Entry 5NQQ (X-ray diffraction, 1.87 A resolution); this record covers chains A and D of the 4 polymer chains in the assembly.

Chain A (and D):
Protein: L-lactate dehydrogenase A chain
From: Oryctolagus cuniculus
Notes: EC 1.1.1.27; chain D of this document is another copy of the same molecule, construct and numbering; everything in this record applies to it too
UniProtKB: P13491 (LDHA_RABIT); residues 0-331 here correspond to UniProt positions 1-332 (UniProt number = residue number + 1)
Chain sequence (332 residues; numbered 0 to 331; the number before each row is that of its first residue; numbering starts at 0):
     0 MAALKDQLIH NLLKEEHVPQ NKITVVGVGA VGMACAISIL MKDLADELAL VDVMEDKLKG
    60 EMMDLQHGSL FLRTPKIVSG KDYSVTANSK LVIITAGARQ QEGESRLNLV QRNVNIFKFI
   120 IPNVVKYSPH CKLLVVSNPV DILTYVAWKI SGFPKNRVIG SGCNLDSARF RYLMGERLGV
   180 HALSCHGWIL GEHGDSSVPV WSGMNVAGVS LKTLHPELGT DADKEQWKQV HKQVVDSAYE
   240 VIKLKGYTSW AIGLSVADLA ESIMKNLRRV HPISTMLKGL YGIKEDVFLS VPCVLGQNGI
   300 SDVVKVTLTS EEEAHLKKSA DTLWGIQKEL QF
Not modelled in the structure: 0
Construct notes: engineered mutation S248 (Thr249 in P13491)
Ligand contacts: NADH (NAI; 1,4-dihydronicotinamide adenine dinucleotide): V25, G26, V27, G28, A29, V30, G31, D51, V52, M53, Y82, T94, A95, G96, R98, I115, F118, I119, V135, S136, N137, V139, S160, H192, T247, I251
Curated features (UniProtKB/Swiss-Prot):
  - active site: H192 (Proton acceptor)
  - binding site (NAD(+)): R98, N137
  - binding site (substrate): R105, N137, R168, T247
  - modified residue: A1 (N-acetylalanine), K4 (N6-acetyllysine), K13 (N6-acetyllysine), K56 (N6-acetyllysine), K80 (N6-acetyllysine), K117 (N6-acetyllysine), K125 (N6-acetyllysine), K223 (N6-acetyllysine), K231 (N6-acetyllysine), Y238 (Phosphotyrosine), K242 (N6-acetyllysine), T308 (Phosphothreonine), S309 (Phosphoserine), K317 (N6-acetyllysine), T321 (Phosphothreonine)
  - cross-link: K56 (Glycyl lysine isopeptide (Lys-Gly) (interchain with G-Cter in SUMO2))
From the paper describing this entry:
  - binding site for oxaloacetate ion: R105, N137, R168, H192, T247
  - binding site for sulfate ion: R170, H185

Interface between chain A and chain D:
Contacting residue pairs (68; chain A residue first):
  D5(A) - K304(D)  hydrogen bond (backbone-side chain)
  Q6(A) - K304(D)  hydrogen bond (backbone-side chain)
  L7(A) - V303(D)
  L7(A) - K304(D)  hydrogen bond (backbone-backbone)
  I8(A) - D301(D)
  I8(A) - V302(D)
  I8(A) - K304(D)
  H9(A) - L279(D)
  H9(A) - D301(D)
  H9(A) - V302(D)  hydrogen bond (backbone-backbone)
  H9(A) - K304(D)
  N10(A) - S300(D)  hydrogen bond (side chain-backbone)
  N10(A) - D301(D)  hydrogen bond
  L11(A) - K154(D)
  L11(A) - S300(D)  hydrogen bond (backbone-backbone)
  L11(A) - V302(D)  hydrophobic
  L12(A) - N155(D)
  L12(A) - N297(D)
  L12(A) - S300(D)  hydrogen bond (backbone-backbone)
  E14(A) - R267(D)  salt bridge
  E14(A) - N297(D)  hydrogen bond
  E14(A) - S300(D)
  H16(A) - N265(D)
  H16(A) - Q296(D)  hydrogen bond
  V17(A) - Q296(D)  hydrogen bond (backbone-side chain)
  Q19(A) - K89(D)
  Q19(A) - Q296(D)
  N20(A) - N20(D)  hydrogen bond
  D42(A) - K264(D)  salt bridge
  D45(A) - K264(D)
  D45(A) - Q296(D)
  R72(A) - E260(D)  salt bridge
  R72(A) - K264(D)
  R72(A) - L266(D)
  R72(A) - R268(D)
  P74(A) - K264(D)
  P74(A) - N265(D)
  K89(A) - Q19(D)
  N155(A) - L12(D)
  E260(A) - R72(D)
  K264(A) - D42(D)  salt bridge
  K264(A) - D45(D)
  K264(A) - R72(D)
  K264(A) - P74(D)
  N265(A) - H16(D)
  N265(A) - P74(D)
  L266(A) - R72(D)
  L279(A) - H9(D)
  Q296(A) - H16(D)  hydrogen bond
  Q296(A) - V17(D)  hydrogen bond (side chain-backbone)
  Q296(A) - Q19(D)
  Q296(A) - D45(D)
  N297(A) - L12(D)
  S300(A) - N10(D)
  S300(A) - L11(D)  hydrogen bond (backbone-backbone)
  S300(A) - L12(D)  hydrogen bond (backbone-backbone)
  D301(A) - I8(D)
  D301(A) - H9(D)
  D301(A) - N10(D)  hydrogen bond
  V302(A) - I8(D)
  V302(A) - H9(D)  hydrogen bond (backbone-backbone)
  V302(A) - L11(D)  hydrophobic
  V303(A) - L7(D)
  K304(A) - D5(D)  hydrogen bond (side chain-backbone)
  K304(A) - Q6(D)
  K304(A) - L7(D)  hydrogen bond (backbone-backbone)
  K304(A) - I8(D)
  K304(A) - H9(D)
Other interface residues (no listed pair), chain A (33 interface residues in all): K154, I299
Other interface residues (no listed pair), chain D (35 interface residues in all): M263, I299

Overview:
33 residues of chain A and 35 residues of chain D are in contact, with 20 hydrogen bonds and 4 salt bridges.
Polar pairs include E14(A)-R267(D), D42(A)-K264(D) and R72(A)-E260(D). The paper reports a binding site for
oxaloacetate ion at R105(A), N137(A) and R168(A) among others; a binding site for sulfate ion at R170(A) and
H185(A).
Both chains are L-lactate dehydrogenase A chain (Oryctolagus cuniculus). Entry 5NQQ (Rabbit Muscle L-lactate
dehydrogenase in complex with NADH and oxaloacetate) was determined by X-ray diffraction together with 5NQB
from the same study.
